Entry 4HQL (X-ray diffraction, 2.24 A resolution); this record covers chain A.

== Chain A ==
Name: Sporozoite surface protein 2
Source organism: Plasmodium vivax
Notes: fragment: adhesive domains
Reference sequence: Q9TVF0 (Q9TVF0_PLAVI); numbering as in UniProt (aligned over 25-283)
Amino-acid sequence (266 residues; numbered 25 to 290; the number before each row is that of its first residue):
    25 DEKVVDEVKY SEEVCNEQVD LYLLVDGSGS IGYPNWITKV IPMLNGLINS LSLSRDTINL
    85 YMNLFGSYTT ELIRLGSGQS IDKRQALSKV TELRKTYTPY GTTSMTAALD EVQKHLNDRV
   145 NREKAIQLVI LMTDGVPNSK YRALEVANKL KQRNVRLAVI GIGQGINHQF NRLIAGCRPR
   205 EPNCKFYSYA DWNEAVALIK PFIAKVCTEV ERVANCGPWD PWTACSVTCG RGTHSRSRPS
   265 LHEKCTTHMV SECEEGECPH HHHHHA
Disordered / not traced: 25-29, 284-290
Construct notes: engineered mutation Q42 (Ser in Q9TVF0), S91 (Asn in Q9TVF0), S128 (Asn in Q9TVF0), R180 (Ser in Q9TVF0); expression tag (284-290)
Disulfides: C39-C231, C201-C208, C240-C269, C249-C277, C253-C282
Glycans and other covalent adducts: glycan linked to T252
Metal / ion sites: Mg2+: S52, S54, T127
What the authors report for this chain:
  - contacts within the chain: D30-R262 (salt bridge), V32-C240 (hydrophobic contact), Y34-H266 (hydrogen bond), Y34-K268 (cation-pi contact), E36-R236 (salt bridge), A238-C240 (hydrophobic contact)
  - post-translational modification sites: T252
  - binding site for alpha-L-fucopyranose: T252
  - Mg2+ coordination: T127

== Summary ==
S52, S54 and T127 coordinate Mg2+. From the paper: a binding site for alpha-L-fucopyranose at T252; Mg2+
coordination by T127.
Chain A is Sporozoite surface protein 2 (Plasmodium vivax); the structure, Crystal structure of
magnesium-loaded Plasmodium vivax TRAP protein, was determined by X-ray diffraction together with 4HQF, 4HQK,
4HQN and 4HQO from the same study.
